PDB entry 8V5K | electron microscopy, 2.60 A resolution | chains D and C of the 9 polymer chains in the assembly

Chain D:
Molecule: Camelid Nanobody 4C03
Organism: Lama glama
Notes: antibody fragment or engineered binder
Amino-acid sequence (124 residues; each row starts with the number of its first residue):
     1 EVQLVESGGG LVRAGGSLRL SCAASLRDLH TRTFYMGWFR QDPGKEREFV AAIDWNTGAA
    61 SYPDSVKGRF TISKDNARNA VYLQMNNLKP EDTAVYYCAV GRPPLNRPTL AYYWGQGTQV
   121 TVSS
Cystine bridges: Cys-22/Cys-98

Chain C:
Molecule: Fusion glycoprotein F0
Organism: Human respirovirus 3
Reference sequence: T1UCV5 (T1UCV5_9MONO); residue numbers follow UniProt; this construct covers 19-484
Amino-acid sequence (498 residues; each row starts with the number of its first residue):
    19 QIDITKLQHV GVLVNSPKGM KISQNFETRY LILSLIPKIE DSNSCGDQQI KQYKRLLDRL
    79 IIPLYDGLRL QKDVIVTNQE SNENTDPRTE RFFGGVIGTI ALGVATSAQI TAAVALVEAK
   139 QARSDIEKLK EAIRDTNKAV QSVQSSPGNL IVAIKSVQDY VNKEIVPCIA RLGCEACGLL
   199 LGLALDQHYS ELTNIFGDNI GSLQEKGIKL QGIASLYRTN ITEIFTTSTV DKYDIYDLLF
   259 TESIKVRVID VDLNDYSITL QVRLPLLTRL LNTQIYKVDS ISYNIQNREW YIPLPSHIMT
   319 KGAFLGGADV KECIEAFSSY ICPSDPGFVL NHEMESCLSG NISQCPRTTV TSDIVPRYAF
   379 VNGGVVANCI TTTCTCNGIG NRINQPPDQG VKIITHKECN TIGINGMLFN TNKEGTLAFY
   439 TPDDITLNNS VALNPIDISI ELNKAKSDLE ESKEWIRRSN QKLDSIEDKI EEILSKIYHI
   499 ENEIARIKKL IGEAEPEA
Unresolved in the structure: 95-106, 162-167, 216-224, 237-249, 437-440, 482-516
Cystine bridges: Cys-63/Cys-192, Cys-186/Cys-195, Cys-331/Cys-340, Cys-355/Cys-363, Cys-387/Cys-392, Cys-394/Cys-417
Covalently attached groups: N-acetylglucosamine (NAG) linked to Asn-359
Sequence notes: conflict Pro-165 (Ile in T1UCV5), Cys-186 (Ser in T1UCV5), Cys-195 (Ala in T1UCV5), Leu-198 (Gln in T1UCV5), Leu-201 (Ile in T1UCV5), Asp-204 (Thr in T1UCV5), Asn-452 (Asp in T1UCV5); expression tag (485-516)

Interface between chain D and chain C:
Contacting residue pairs (12):
  Glu-1(D) / Arg-287(C)  salt bridge
  His-30(D) / Phe-335(C)
  Gln-41(D) / Tyr-251(C)
  Glu-46(D) / Tyr-251(C)
  Arg-47(D) / Tyr-251(C)  hydrogen bond (backbone-side chain)
  Arg-102(D) / Phe-335(C)
  Pro-108(D) / Tyr-251(C)  hydrophobic
  Thr-109(D) / Tyr-251(C)
  Thr-109(D) / Ile-253(C)
  Tyr-112(D) / Phe-335(C)
  Tyr-113(D) / Phe-335(C)
  Tyr-113(D) / Ser-336(C)  hydrogen bond
Other interface residues (no listed pair), chain C (6 interface residues in all): Tyr-254
From the paper, about this interface:
  - epitope / paratope residues, chain C: Tyr-251(C), Ser-336(C)

In short:
10 residues of chain D face 6 of chain C across their interface, with 2 hydrogen bonds and 1 salt bridge.
Polar pairs include Glu-1(D)/Arg-287(C), Arg-47(D)/Tyr-251(C) and Tyr-113(D)/Ser-336(C). Covalently linked
N-acetylglucosamine: at Asn-359(C). From the paper: epitope/paratope residues Tyr-251(C) and Ser-336(C).
Here chain D is Camelid Nanobody 4C03 (Lama glama) and chain C is Fusion glycoprotein F0 (Human respirovirus
3). Entry 8V5K (Structure of the Human Respirovirus 3 Fusion Protein Bound to Camelid Nanobodies 4C03 and
4C06) was determined by electron microscopy, deposited together with 8V62.
